8YQP - chains A and B; structure by X-ray diffraction, 1.76 A resolution.

Chain A (and B):
Protein: Lipase
Organism: Paracoccus kondratievae
Notes: chain B of this document is another copy of the same molecule, construct and numbering; everything in this record applies to it too
UniProtKB: A0AA37R2E6 (A0AA37R2E6_9RHOB); numbering as in UniProt (aligned over 1-291)
Amino-acid sequence (291 residues; numbered 1 to 291; the number before each row is that of its first residue):
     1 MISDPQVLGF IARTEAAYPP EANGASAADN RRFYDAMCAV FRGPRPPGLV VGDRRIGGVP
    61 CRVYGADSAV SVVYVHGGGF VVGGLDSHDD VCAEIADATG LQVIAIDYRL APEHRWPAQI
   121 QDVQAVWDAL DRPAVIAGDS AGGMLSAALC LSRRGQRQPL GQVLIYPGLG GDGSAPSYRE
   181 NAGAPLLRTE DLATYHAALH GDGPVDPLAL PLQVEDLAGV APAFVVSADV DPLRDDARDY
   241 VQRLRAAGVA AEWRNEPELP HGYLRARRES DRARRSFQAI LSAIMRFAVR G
Differences from the reference sequence: conflict E113 (Gly in A0AA37R2E6)

Interface between chain A and chain B:
Contacting residue pairs (44):
  Q6(A) with R268(B)
  P44(A) with D271(B); R275(B)
  P46(A) with R275(B)
  P47(A) with R272(B); R275(B)
  E94(A) with R274(B), salt bridge; R275(B); Q278(B), hydrogen bond
  D97(A) with R254(B), salt bridge; R275(B), salt bridge
  A98(A) with Q278(B); A279(B); S282(B)
  T99(A) with R286(B)
  R254(A) with D97(B), salt bridge
  R267(A) with R274(B)
  R268(A) with D271(B), salt bridge; R274(B)
  D271(A) with P44(B); R268(B), salt bridge
  R274(A) with E94(B), salt bridge; R267(B); R268(B); R274(B)
  R275(A) with P44(B); P46(B); P47(B); E94(B)
  F277(A) with Q278(B)
  Q278(A) with E94(B), hydrogen bond; A98(B); F277(B); L281(B)
  A279(A) with A98(B)
  L281(A) with Q278(B)
  S282(A) with A98(B); M285(B)
  M285(A) with S282(B); R286(B)
  R286(A) with T99(B), hydrogen bond (side chain-backbone); M285(B); V289(B)
  V289(A) with V289(B), hydrophobic
Also at the interface, not in a pair above, chain A (24 interface residues in all): R45, R272
Also at the interface, not in a pair above, chain B (25 interface residues in all): Q6, R45, G291

Summary:
Chain A and chain B form an interface of 24 and 25 residues respectively; the contacts include 3 hydrogen
bonds and 7 salt bridges. Polar contacts include E94(A)-R274(B), D97(A)-R254(B) and D97(A)-R275(B).
Chain A and chain B are both Lipase (Paracoccus kondratievae); the structure, Crystal structure of HylD1 in
complex with MEP, was determined by X-ray diffraction (same publication as 8YQJ).
